7OPI - chains A and B of the 4 polymer chains in the assembly; structure by X-ray diffraction, 3.10 A resolution.

Chain A:
Protein: Splicing factor 3B subunit 3
From: Mus musculus
UniProt: chimeric construct of Q921M3, Q15393: residues 1-760 from Q921M3 (SF3B3_MOUSE) positions 1-442 (offset varies); residues 768-1199 from Q15393 positions 768-1199 (same numbers)
Sequence (899 residues; each row starts with the number of its first residue; note: 318 numbers in that range are skipped by the numbering (no residue carries them; nothing is unmodelled there); numbers below 1 keep their minus sign (Gly-9 is residue -9)):
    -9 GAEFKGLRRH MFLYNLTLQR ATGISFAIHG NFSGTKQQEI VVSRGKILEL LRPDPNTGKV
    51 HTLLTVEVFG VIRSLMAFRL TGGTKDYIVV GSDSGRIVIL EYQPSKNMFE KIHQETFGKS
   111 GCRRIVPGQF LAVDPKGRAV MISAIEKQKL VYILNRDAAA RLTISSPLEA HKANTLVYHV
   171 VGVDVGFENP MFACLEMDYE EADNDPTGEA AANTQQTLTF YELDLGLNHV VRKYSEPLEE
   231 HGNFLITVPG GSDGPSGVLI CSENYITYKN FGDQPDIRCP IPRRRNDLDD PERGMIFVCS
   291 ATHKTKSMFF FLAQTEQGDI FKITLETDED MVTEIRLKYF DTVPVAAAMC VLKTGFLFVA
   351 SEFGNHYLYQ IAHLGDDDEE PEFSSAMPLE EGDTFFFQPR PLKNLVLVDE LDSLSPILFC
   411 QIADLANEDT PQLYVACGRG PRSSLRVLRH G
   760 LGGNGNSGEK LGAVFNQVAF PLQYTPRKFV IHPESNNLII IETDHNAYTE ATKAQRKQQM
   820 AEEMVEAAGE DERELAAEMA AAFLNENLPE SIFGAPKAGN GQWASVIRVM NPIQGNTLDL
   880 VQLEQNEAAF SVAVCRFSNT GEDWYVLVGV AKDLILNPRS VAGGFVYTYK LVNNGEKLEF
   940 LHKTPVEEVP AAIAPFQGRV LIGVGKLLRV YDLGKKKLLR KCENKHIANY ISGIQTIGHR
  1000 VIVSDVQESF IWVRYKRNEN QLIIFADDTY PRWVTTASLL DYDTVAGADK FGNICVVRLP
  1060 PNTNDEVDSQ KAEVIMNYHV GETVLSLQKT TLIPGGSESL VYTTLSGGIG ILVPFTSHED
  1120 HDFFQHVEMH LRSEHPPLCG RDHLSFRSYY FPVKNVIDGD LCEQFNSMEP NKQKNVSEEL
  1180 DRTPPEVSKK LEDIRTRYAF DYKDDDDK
Unresolved in the structure: -9 to -2, 760-772, 827-831, 1198-1207
Sequence notes: expression tag (-9 to 0, 1200-1207); linker (761-767)
Curated features (UniProtKB/Swiss-Prot):
  - region: Glu105 to Gln119 (Interaction with PHF5A, SF3B1 and SF3B5), Asn145 to Tyr168 (Interaction with PHF5A, SF3B1 and SF3B5), Asp193 to His231 (Interaction with SF3B1 and SF3B5), Arg786 to His804 (Interaction with SF3B1 and SF3B5), Thr1028 to Lys1049 (Interaction with SF3B1)
  - site: Gly284 (Interaction with SF3B5), Glu306 (Interaction with SF3B5), Glu352 (Interaction with SF3B5), Arg429 (Interaction with SF3B5), Asn916 (Interaction with SF3B5), Asn988 (Interaction with SF3B1), Lys1171 (Interaction with SF3B1)
  - modified residue: Ser156 (Phosphoserine)

Chain B:
Protein: Splicing factor 3B subunit 5
From: Homo sapiens
UniProt: Q9BWJ5 (SF3B5_HUMAN); residues 1-86 here = UniProt positions 1-86
Sequence (86 residues; row label = number of the first residue in the row):
     1 MTDRYTIHSQ LEHLQSKYIG TGHADTTKWE WLVNQHRDSY CSYMGHFDLL NYFAIAENES
    61 KARVRFNLME KMLQPCGPPA DKPEEN
Unresolved in the structure: 1-14, 80-86
Curated features (UniProtKB/Swiss-Prot):
  - site (Interaction with RNA): Tyr5, Gly20
  - modified residue: Thr2 (N-acetylthreonine), Ser9 (Phosphoserine), Lys17 (N6-acetyllysine)

Interface between chain A and chain B:
Contacting residue pairs (74; chain A residue first):
  Gly35(A) with Phe47(B)
  Val61(A) with Gly45(B)
  Cys112(A) with Ser42(B); Gly45(B); His46(B)
  Arg113(A) with Tyr18(B), hydrogen bond
  Arg114(A) with Ile19(B); Asn34(B), hydrogen bond; Arg37(B); Asp38(B); Cys41(B)
  Gln119(A) with Met44(B); Gly45(B)
  Ile135(A) with Met69(B), hydrophobic
  Glu136(A) with Ile19(B)
  Lys137(A) with Lys17(B)
  Leu166(A) with Met72(B), hydrophobic
  Val167(A) with Met69(B)
  Tyr168(A) with Phe66(B), hydrophobic; Met69(B), hydrogen bond (side chain-backbone); Glu70(B)
  Met187(A) with Leu73(B), hydrophobic
  Tyr189(A) with Arg37(B); Leu73(B), hydrophobic
  Ala192(A) with Leu73(B), hydrophobic
  Asp193(A) with Trp29(B); Arg37(B), salt bridge; Leu73(B); Pro79(B)
  Pro196(A) with Pro79(B), hydrophobic
  Ala201(A) with Leu73(B); Gln74(B)
  Thr204(A) with Leu73(B)
  His231(A) with Phe66(B); Glu70(B), salt bridge
  Gly232(A) with Phe66(B)
  Asn233(A) with Phe66(B)
  Glu253(A) with Arg63(B), salt bridge
  Arg283(A) with Glu59(B), salt bridge
  Gly284(A) with Arg63(B)
  Val288(A) with Ser60(B); Ala62(B), hydrophobic
  Glu306(A) with Ser60(B); Arg63(B), salt bridge
  Glu352(A) with Ser60(B); Lys61(B), hydrogen bond (side chain-backbone)
  Phe353(A) with Asn51(B); Ile55(B), hydrophobic; Lys61(B)
  Pro406(A) with Ile55(B), hydrophobic
  Arg429(A) with Ala54(B), hydrogen bond (side chain-backbone); Glu57(B), hydrogen bond (side chain-backbone); Asn58(B); Glu59(B), hydrogen bond (side chain-backbone)
  Asp803(A) with Asn58(B)
  His804(A) with Ala56(B); Glu57(B); Asn58(B)
  Asn805(A) with Glu59(B), hydrogen bond
  Lys856(A) with Asn58(B)
  Leu915(A) with Glu57(B)
  Asn916(A) with Lys71(B)
  Lys1049(A) with Leu49(B); Tyr52(B)
  Phe1050(A) with Leu49(B), hydrophobic
  Gly1080(A) with Phe47(B)
  Glu1081(A) with Asp48(B)
  Thr1082(A) with Asp48(B), hydrogen bond (backbone-side chain)
  Leu1104(A) with Asp48(B); Tyr52(B); Ile55(B), hydrophobic
  Ser1105(A) with Asp48(B), hydrogen bond (backbone-side chain)
  Tyr1148(A) with His46(B), hydrogen bond
  Tyr1149(A) with His46(B), hydrogen bond
Other interface residues (no listed pair), chain A (63 interface residues in all): Ile14, Lys36, Arg63, Ile115, Val116, Asp188, Asp195, Gly198, Met285, Ile286, Phe287, Val335, Leu408, Thr784, Arg786, Leu1084, Thr1103
Other interface residues (no listed pair), chain B (36 interface residues in all): Pro78

Summary:
63 residues of chain A face 36 of chain B across their interface, with 12 hydrogen bonds and 5 salt bridges.
Polar pairs include Asp193(A)-Arg37(B), His231(A)-Glu70(B) and Glu253(A)-Arg63(B).
Chain A is Splicing factor 3B subunit 3 (Mus musculus) and chain B is Splicing factor 3B subunit 5 (Homo
sapiens); the structure, Structure of a minimal SF3B core in complex with the inactive modulator spliceostatin
E (form I), was determined by X-ray diffraction, deposited together with 7B0I, 7B91, 7B92, 7B9C, 7OMF and
7ONB.
